PDB entry 4DH2 | X-ray diffraction, 1.75 A resolution | chains A and B

[Chain A]
Molecule: Cellulosome anchoring protein cohesin region
From: Clostridium thermocellum
UniProtKB: A3DCL1 (A3DCL1_CLOTH); residues 4-162 here correspond to UniProt positions 99-257 (UniProt number = residue number + 95)
Chain sequence (170 residues; numbered 1 to 170; the number before each row is that of its first residue):
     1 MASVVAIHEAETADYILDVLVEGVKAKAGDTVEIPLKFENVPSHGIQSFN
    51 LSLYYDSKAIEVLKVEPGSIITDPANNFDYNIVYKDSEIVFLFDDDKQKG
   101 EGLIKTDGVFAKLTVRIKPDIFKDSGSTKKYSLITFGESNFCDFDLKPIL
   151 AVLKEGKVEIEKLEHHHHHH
Not modelled in the structure: 1-6, 165-170
Construct notes: initiating methionine (1); expression tag (2-3, 163-170)

[Chain B]
Molecule: Dockerin type 1
From: Clostridium thermocellum
UniProtKB: A3DCJ4 (A3DCJ4_CLOTH); residues 2-82 here correspond to UniProt positions 32-112 (UniProt number = residue number + 30)
Chain sequence (82 residues; row label = number of the first residue in the row):
     1 MWNKAVIGDVNADGVVNISDYVLMKRYILRIIADFPADDDMWVGDVNGDN
    51 VINDIDCNYLKRYLLHMIREFPKNSYNSAPTF
Not modelled in the structure: 1-4, 77-82
Construct notes: initiating methionine (1)
What the authors report for this chain:
  - specificity-determining residues: I18
  - mutagenesis - I18D/V22N/L23Y, K25A/R26A (400-fold), I28Q/L29Q/L64Q/L65Q, L64Q/L65Q (10-fold): decreased binding to Cellulosome anchoring protein cohesin region (chain A)
  - mutagenesis - K25A/R26A/K61A/R62A: abolished binding to Cellulosome anchoring protein cohesin region (chain A)
  - mutagenesis - I18D/V22N/L23Y/D54I/N58V/Y59L (8-fold): increased binding to Cellulosome anchoring protein cohesin region (chain A)

[Interface between chain A and chain B]
Pairs across the interface (38):
  Q47(A) - R26(B)  hydrogen bond
  S48(A) - I18(B)
  S48(A) - V22(B)
  F49(A) - I18(B)
  N50(A) - I18(B)
  N50(A) - L64(B)  hydrogen bond (side chain-backbone)
  S52(A) - H66(B)
  D79(A) - K61(B)  salt bridge
  D79(A) - L65(B)
  Y80(A) - L65(B)  hydrophobic
  N81(A) - L65(B)  hydrogen bond (side chain-backbone)
  N81(A) - H66(B)
  N81(A) - M67(B)
  V83(A) - H66(B)
  E88(A) - H66(B)  salt bridge
  V90(A) - L64(B)
  V90(A) - L65(B)
  V90(A) - H66(B)
  L92(A) - I18(B)  hydrophobic
  L92(A) - Y21(B)  hydrophobic
  L92(A) - K61(B)
  L92(A) - L65(B)  hydrophobic
  D94(A) - Y21(B)
  D94(A) - V22(B)
  D94(A) - K25(B)  salt bridge
  D96(A) - K25(B)  salt bridge
  K97(A) - I31(B)
  Q98(A) - V22(B)
  Q98(A) - K25(B)
  Q98(A) - R26(B)  hydrogen bond
  Q98(A) - L29(B)
  Q98(A) - I31(B)
  N140(A) - I18(B)
  F141(A) - I18(B)
  C142(A) - I18(B)
  F144(A) - R26(B)  hydrogen bond (backbone-side chain)
  L146(A) - V22(B)  hydrophobic
  L146(A) - L23(B)  hydrophobic
Other interface residues (no listed pair), chain A (23 interface residues in all): F91, E138
Other interface residues (no listed pair), chain B (15 interface residues in all): N17, S19
Interface features reported in the paper:
  - specific contacts: N50(A)-I18(B) (hydrophobic contact), D79(A)-K61(B) (salt bridge), N81(A)-L65(B) (hydrophobic contact), V90(A)-L65(B) (hydrophobic contact), L92(A)-L65(B) (hydrophobic contact), N140(A)-I18(B) (hydrophobic contact), C142(A)-I18(B) (hydrophobic contact), F144(A)-R26(B) (backbone contact)
  - interface residues, chain A: N50(A), V90(A), L92(A), D94(A), L146(A)
  - interface residues, chain B: I18(B), V22(B), L23(B), K25(B), R26(B), L64(B), L65(B), H66(B)

[Summary]
The interface between chain A and chain B involves 23 residues on one side and 15 on the other, with 5
hydrogen bonds and 4 salt bridges. Among the polar pairs are D79(A)-K61(B), E88(A)-H66(B) and D94(A)-K25(B).
The authors report hydrophobic contacts between N50(A) and I18(B), N81(A) and L65(B) and V90(A) and L65(B)
among others; a salt bridge between D79(A) and K61(B); a backbone contact between F144(A) and R26(B). The
paper reports that I18D/V22N/L23Y, K25A/R26A and I28Q/L29Q/L64Q/L65Q of chain B, among others, reduce binding
to Cellulosome anchoring protein cohesin region (chain A); interface residues N50(A), V90(A) and I18(B) among
others; 6 substitutions were tested in all.
Here chain A is Cellulosome anchoring protein cohesin region and chain B is Dockerin type 1, both from
Clostridium thermocellum. Entry 4DH2 (Crystal structure of Coh-OlpC(Cthe_0452)-Doc435(Cthe_0435) complex: A
novel type I Cohesin-Dockerin complex from Clostridium thermocellum ATTC 27405) was determined by X-ray
diffraction together with 3UL4 from the same study.
